Entry 1ICP (X-ray diffraction, 1.90 A resolution); this record covers chain A.

# Chain A
Name: 12-oxophytodienoate reductase 1
Organism: Solanum lycopersicum
Notes: EC 1.3.1.42
Reference sequence: Q9XG54 (OPR1_LYCES); numbering as in UniProt (aligned over 1-376)
Chain sequence (376 residues; row label = number of the first residue in the row):
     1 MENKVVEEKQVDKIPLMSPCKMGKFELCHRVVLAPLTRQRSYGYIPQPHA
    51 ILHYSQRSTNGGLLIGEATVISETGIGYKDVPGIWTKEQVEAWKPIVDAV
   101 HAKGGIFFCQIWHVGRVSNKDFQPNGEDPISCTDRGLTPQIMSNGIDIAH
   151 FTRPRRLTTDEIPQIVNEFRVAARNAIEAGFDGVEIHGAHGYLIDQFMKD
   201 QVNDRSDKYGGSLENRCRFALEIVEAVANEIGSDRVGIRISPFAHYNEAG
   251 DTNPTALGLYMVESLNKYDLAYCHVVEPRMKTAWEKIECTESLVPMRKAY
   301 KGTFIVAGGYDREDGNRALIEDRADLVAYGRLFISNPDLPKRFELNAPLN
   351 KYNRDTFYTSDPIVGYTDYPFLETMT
Not modelled in the structure: 1-9, 283-288, 374-376
Differences from the reference sequence: engineered mutation Met142 (Arg in Q9XG54)
UniProt features mapped onto this chain:
  - active site: Tyr192 (Proton donor)
  - binding site (FMN): Pro35 to Thr37, Ala68, Gln110, Arg239, Gly309, Gly330, Arg331
  - binding site (substrate): Ser143, His187 to His190, Arg279
Small-molecule neighbours:
  - nonaethylene glycol (2PE): Thr37, Gln39, Gly77, Tyr78, Trp112, Phe122, Gln140, Ile141, Met142, Ser143, Ala149, Phe151, His190, Tyr192, Tyr246, Arg279, Gly308, Gly309, Arg331, Tyr358
  - FMN (flavin mononucleotide): Ala34, Pro35, Leu36, Thr37, Glu67, Ala68, Gln110, His187, His190, Arg239, Val276, Ala307, Gly308, Gly309, Tyr310, Ala328, Tyr329, Gly330, Arg331, Ile334, Phe357, Tyr358

# Overview
Bound to chain A: flavin mononucleotide and nonaethylene glycol. Curated annotation (UniProt) lists
active-site residue Tyr192, 9 FMN-binding residues and 6 substrate-binding residues.
Chain A is 12-oxophytodienoate reductase 1 (Solanum lycopersicum); the structure, Crystal structure of
12-oxophytodienoate reductase 1 from tomato complexed with PEG400, was determined by X-ray diffraction
together with 1ICQ and 1ICS from the same study.
